2XRG - chain A; structure by X-ray diffraction, 3.20 A resolution.

Chain A:
Protein: Ectonucleotide pyrophosphatase/phosphodiesterase family member 2
From: Rattus norvegicus
Notes: EC 3.1.4.39
Reference sequence: Q64610 (ENPP2_RAT); numbering as in UniProt (aligned over 1-862)
Sequence (862 residues; each row starts with the number of its first residue):
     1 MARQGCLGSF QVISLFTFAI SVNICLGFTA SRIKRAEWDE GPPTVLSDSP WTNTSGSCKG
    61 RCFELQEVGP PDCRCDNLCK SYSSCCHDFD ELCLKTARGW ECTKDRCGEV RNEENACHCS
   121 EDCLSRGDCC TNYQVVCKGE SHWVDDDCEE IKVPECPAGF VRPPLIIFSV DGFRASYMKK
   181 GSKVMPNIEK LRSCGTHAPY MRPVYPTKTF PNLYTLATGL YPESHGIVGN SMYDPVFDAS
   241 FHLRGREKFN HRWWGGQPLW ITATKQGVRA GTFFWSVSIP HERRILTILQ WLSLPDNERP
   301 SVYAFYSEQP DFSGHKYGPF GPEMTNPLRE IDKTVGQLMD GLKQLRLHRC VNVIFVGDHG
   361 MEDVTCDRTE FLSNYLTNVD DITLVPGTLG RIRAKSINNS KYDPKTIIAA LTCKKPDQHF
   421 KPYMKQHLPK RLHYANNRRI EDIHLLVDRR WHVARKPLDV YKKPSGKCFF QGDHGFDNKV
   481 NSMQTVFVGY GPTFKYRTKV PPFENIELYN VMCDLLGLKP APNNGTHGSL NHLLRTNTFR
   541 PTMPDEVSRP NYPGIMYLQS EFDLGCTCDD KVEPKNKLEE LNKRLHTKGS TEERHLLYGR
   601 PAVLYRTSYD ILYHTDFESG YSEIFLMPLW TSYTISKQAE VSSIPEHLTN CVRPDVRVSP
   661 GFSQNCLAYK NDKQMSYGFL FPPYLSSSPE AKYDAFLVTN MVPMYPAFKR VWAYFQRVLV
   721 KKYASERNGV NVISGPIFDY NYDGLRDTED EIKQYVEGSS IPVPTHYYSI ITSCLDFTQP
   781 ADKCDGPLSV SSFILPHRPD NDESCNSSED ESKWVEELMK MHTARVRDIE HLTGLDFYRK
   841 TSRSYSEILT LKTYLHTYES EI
Unresolved in the structure: 1-55, 396-401, 458-469, 557-562, 570-590, 859-862
Cystine bridges: Cys58-Cys75, Cys62-Cys93, Cys73-Cys86, Cys79-Cys85, Cys102-Cys119, Cys107-Cys137, Cys117-Cys130, Cys123-Cys129, Cys148-Cys194, Cys156-Cys350, Cys413-Cys805, Cys566-Cys666, Cys568-Cys651, Cys774-Cys784
Covalent attachments: ha155 inhibitor (SWH) linked to Thr209; N-acetylglucosamine (NAG) linked to Asn524
Sequence notes: engineered mutation Ala410 (Asn in Q64610); conflict Thr591 (Arg in Q64610), Glu592 (Lys in Q64610)
Ion coordination: Zn2+ site 1: Asp171, Thr209, Asp358, His359; Zn2+ site 2: Asp311, His315, His474 (together with ha155 inhibitor); Ca2+: Asp739, Asn741, Asp743, Leu745, Asp747
Ligand contacts: ha155 inhibitor (SWH; {4-[(4-{(Z)-[3-(4-fluorobenzyl)-2,4-dioxo-1,3-thiazolidin-5-ylidene]methyl}phenoxy)methyl]phenyl}(trihydroxy)borate(1-)): Ile167, Ser169, Asp171, Phe210, Leu213, Tyr214, Ala217, Asn230, Leu243, Trp254, Trp260, Phe273, Phe274, Tyr306, Asp311, His359, His474
UniProt features mapped onto this chain:
  - motif: Arg126 to Asp128 (Cell attachment site)
  - active site: Thr209 (Nucleophile)
  - binding site (Zn(2+)): Asp171, Thr209, Asp311, His315, Asp358, His359, His474
  - binding site (1-(9Z-octadecenoyl)-sn-glycero-3-phosphate): Thr209, Asn230, Asp311, His474
  - binding site (1-hexadecanoyl-sn-glycero-3-phosphate): Thr209, Asn230, Asp311, His474
  - binding site (1-tetradecanoyl-sn-glycerol 3-phosphate): Thr209, Asn230, Asp311, His474
  - glycosylation (N-linked (GlcNAc...) asparagine): Asn53, Asn398, Asn524
  - mutagenesis: Ile13 (I13L: No effect on secretion), Phe16 to Phe18 (No effect on secretion), Phe18 to Ser21 (No effect on secretion), Ser21 to Ile24 (No effect on secretion), Ile24 to Cys25 (No effect on secretion), Phe28 to Ala30 (No effect on secretion), Asp171 (D171N: Abolishes lysophospholipase D activity), Thr209 (T209A: Abolishes lysophospholipase D activity; T209S: 15% of wild-type lysophospholipase D activity), Asp311 (D311N: Abolishes lysophospholipase D activity), His315 (H315Q: 20% of wild-type lysophospholipase D activity), Lys430 (K430A: Impaired secretion. No effect on lysophospholipase activity)
Reported in the primary citation:
  - binding site for ha155 inhibitor: Thr209
  - specificity-determining residues: Asn230 (proposed by the authors, not directly observed)
  - mutagenesis - K430A: unchanged catalytic activity
  - mutagenesis - K430A: decreased localization
  - mutagenesis - K430A: decreased stability
  - mutagenesis - D739S/N741A/D743S: abolished localization
  - mutagenesis - D739S/N741A/D743S: decreased catalytic activity

In short:
Covalently linked ha155 inhibitor: at Thr209. N-acetylglucosamine is covalently linked to Asn524. Asp171,
Thr209, Asp358 and His359 coordinate Zn2+ site 1. UniProt lists active-site residue Thr209, 7 Zn2+-binding
residues, 4 residues binding 1-(9Z-octadecenoyl)-sn-glycero-3-phosphate and 4 residues binding
1-hexadecanoyl-sn-glycero-3-phosphate. From the paper: a binding site for ha155 inhibitor at Thr209; K430A
reduces localization.
Chain A is Ectonucleotide pyrophosphatase/phosphodiesterase family member 2 (Rattus norvegicus); the
structure, Crystal structure of Autotaxin (ENPP2) in complex with the HA155 boronic acid inhibitor, was
determined by X-ray diffraction, deposited together with 2XR9.
